1DXR - chains C and M of the 4 polymer chains in the assembly; structure by X-ray diffraction, 2.00 A resolution.

Chain C:
Name: Photosynthetic reaction center cytochrome C subunit
Organism: Rhodopseudomonas viridis
UniProt: P07173 (CYCR_RHOVI); residues 1-332 here correspond to UniProt positions 21-352 (UniProt number = residue number + 20)
Amino-acid sequence (336 residues; numbered 1 to 336; the number before each row is that of its first residue):
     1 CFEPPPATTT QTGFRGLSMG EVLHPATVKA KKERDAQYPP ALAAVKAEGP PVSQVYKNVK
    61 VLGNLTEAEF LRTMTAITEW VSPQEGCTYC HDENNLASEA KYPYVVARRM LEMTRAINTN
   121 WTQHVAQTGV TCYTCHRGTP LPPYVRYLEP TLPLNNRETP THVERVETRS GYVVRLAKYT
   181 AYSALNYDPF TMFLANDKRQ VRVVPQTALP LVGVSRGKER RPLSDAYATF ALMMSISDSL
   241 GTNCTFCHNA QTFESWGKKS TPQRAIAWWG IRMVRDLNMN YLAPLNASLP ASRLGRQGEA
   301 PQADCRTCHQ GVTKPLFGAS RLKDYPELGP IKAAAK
Disordered / not traced: 333-336
Glycans and other covalent adducts: heme c (HEC) linked to Cys87, Cys90, Cys132, Cys135, Cys244, Cys247, Cys305, Cys308
Bound ions: heme c Fe (4 sites), coordinated by Met74, His91, Met110, His124, His136, Met233, His248, His309
Residues lining bound ligands:
  - heme c (HEC), molecule 1: Tyr56, Lys57, Asn58, Val59, Lys60, Val61, Leu62, Phe70, Leu71, Met74, Thr75, Ile77, Thr78, Ser82, Gly86, His91, Leu96, Ala97, Pro103, Tyr104, Ala107, Arg108, Leu111
  - heme c (HEC), molecule 2: Ile77, Val81, Tyr89, Tyr102, Pro103, Val106, Ala107, Met110, Leu111, Met113, Thr114, Val130, Thr131, His136, Pro140, Leu141, Pro142, Val145, Leu277, Leu282, Leu289, Arg293, Pro301, Gln302, Thr307, Leu328
  - heme c (HEC), molecule 3: Ile117, His124, Val125, Ala126, Thr128, Gly129, Val130, Thr134, Leu194, Ile236, Leu240, Phe246, Gln263, Ile266, Ala267, Gly270, Ile271, Met273, Val274, Leu277, Asp304, His309, Thr313, Lys314, Pro315
  - heme c (HEC), molecule 4: Gln200, Val201, Arg202, Val203, Val204, Gln206, Thr229, Phe230, Met233, Met234, Ile236, Ser237, Leu240, Thr242, Asn243, Phe246, His248, Phe253, Glu254, Trp256, Gln263, Arg264, Ala267, Trp268, Ile271, Arg272
UniProt features mapped onto this chain:
  - binding site (heme): Met74, Cys87, Cys90, His91, Met110, His124, Cys132, Cys135, His136, Met233, Cys244, Cys247, His248, Cys305, Cys308, His309
  - site: Cys1 (Not N-palmitoylated)
  - lipidation: Cys1 (S-diacylglycerol cysteine)

Chain M:
Name: Photosynthetic reaction center M subunit
Organism: Rhodopseudomonas viridis
UniProt: P06010 (RCEM_RHOVI); residues 1-323 here = UniProt positions 1-323
Amino-acid sequence (323 residues; numbered 1 to 323; the number before each row is that of its first residue):
     1 ADYQTIYTQI QARGPHITVS GEWGDNDRVG KPFYSYWLGK IGDAQIGPIY LGASGIAAFA
    61 FGSTAILIIL FNMAAEVHFD PLQFFRQFFW LGLYPPKAQY GMGIPPLHDG GWWLMAGLFM
   121 TLSLGSWWIR VYSRARALGL GTHIAWNFAA AIFFVLCIGC IHPTLVGSWS EGVPFGIWPH
   181 IDWLTAFSIR YGNFYYCPWH GFSIGFAYGC GLLFAAHGAT ILAVARFGGD REIEQITDRG
   241 TAVERAALFW RWTIGFNATI ESVHRWGWFF SLMVMVSASV GILLTGTFVD NWYLWCVKHG
   301 AAPDYPAYLP ATPDPASLPG APK
Bound ions: bacteriochlorophyll b Mg site 1 near His180 (its only coordinating residue here); bacteriochlorophyll b Mg site 2 near His200 (its only coordinating residue here); Fe2+: His217, Glu232, His264 (shared with 2 residues of chain L)
Residues lining bound ligands:
  - bacteriochlorophyll b (BCB), molecule 1: Gly62, Ala65, Ile66, Ile69, Met120, Leu124, Phe148, Ala151, Ile152, Phe154, Val155, Ile158, Trp183, Leu184, Thr185, Phe187, Ser188, Asn193, Phe194, Tyr195, Trp199, His200, Ser203, Ile204, Ala207, Tyr208, Val274, Met275, Ala278, Gly281, Ile282
  - bacteriochlorophyll b (BCB), molecule 2: Met120, Phe154, Val155, Ile158, Val173, Ile177, Trp178, His180, Ile181, Trp183, Leu184
  - bacteriochlorophyll b (BCB), molecule 3: Tyr195, Gly201, Ile204, Gly205, Tyr208, Gly209, Leu212, Phe270
  - bacteriopheophytin b (BPB), molecule 1: Ala58, Phe59, Gly62, Ser63, Ile66, Ser123, Leu124, Trp127, Val131, Ile144, Asn147, Phe148, Ala151, Ser271, Val274, Met275
  - bacteriopheophytin b (BPB), molecule 2: Tyr208, Gly211, Leu212, Ala215, Ala216, Trp250, Thr253, Ile254
  - menaquinone-9 (MQ9): Leu212, Leu213, Ala216, His217, Thr220, Val243, Ala246, Ala247, Trp250, Ile254, Phe256, Asn257, Ala258, Thr259, Ile260, Val263, Trp266, Phe270
  - 15-cis-1,2-dihydroneurosporene (NS5): Ile66, Ile69, Leu70, Phe88, Trp113, Leu114, Gly117, Leu118, Met120, Thr121, Val155, Ile158, Gly159, Cys160, Trp169, Val173, Pro174, Phe175, Gly176, Ile177, His180

How chain C and chain M interact:
Contacting residue pairs (124):
  Gln11(C) - Tyr308(M)
  Thr12(C) - Tyr308(M)
  Thr12(C) - Leu309(M)
  Gly13(C) - Tyr308(M)
  Phe14(C) - Tyr305(M)  hydrophobic
  Phe14(C) - Pro306(M)  hydrophobic
  Phe14(C) - Tyr308(M)
  Leu17(C) - Tyr305(M)  hydrophobic
  Val163(C) - Gln83(M)
  Val163(C) - Arg86(M)
  Arg169(C) - His78(M)
  Ser170(C) - Val77(M)
  Ser170(C) - Asp80(M)
  Ser170(C) - Gln83(M)
  Ser170(C) - Gln87(M)  hydrogen bond (backbone-side chain)
  Val173(C) - Glu76(M)
  Val173(C) - Gln87(M)
  Val173(C) - Trp90(M)  hydrophobic
  Val174(C) - Arg86(M)
  Val174(C) - Gln87(M)
  Tyr182(C) - Trp90(M)  hydrogen bond (backbone-side chain)
  Ser183(C) - Trp90(M)
  Ala184(C) - Trp90(M)
  Ala184(C) - Tyr94(M)  hydrogen bond (backbone-side chain)
  Ala184(C) - Trp178(M)  hydrophobic
  Ala184(C) - Asp182(M)
  Leu185(C) - Asp182(M)
  Asn186(C) - Glu76(M)
  Asn186(C) - Tyr94(M)
  Asn186(C) - Lys97(M)  hydrogen bond
  Tyr187(C) - Lys97(M)
  Arg202(C) - Asp314(M)  salt bridge
  Arg202(C) - Ala316(M)
  Val203(C) - Arg190(M)
  Val204(C) - Ile189(M)
  Val204(C) - Asn291(M)
  Pro205(C) - Arg190(M)
  Pro205(C) - Asp290(M)
  Pro205(C) - Asn291(M)  hydrogen bond (backbone-side chain)
  Pro205(C) - Leu294(M)
  Gln206(C) - Leu294(M)
  Thr207(C) - Asp290(M)
  Thr207(C) - Asn291(M)
  Thr207(C) - Leu294(M)
  Ala208(C) - Val289(M)
  Ala208(C) - Asp290(M)  hydrogen bond (backbone-backbone)
  Ala208(C) - Asn291(M)  hydrogen bond (backbone-backbone)
  Ala208(C) - Leu294(M)
  Ala208(C) - Trp295(M)
  Leu209(C) - Phe288(M)
  Leu209(C) - Asp290(M)
  Leu209(C) - Lys298(M)
  Pro210(C) - Gly286(M)
  Pro210(C) - Thr287(M)
  Pro210(C) - Phe288(M)
  Pro210(C) - Val289(M)
  Pro210(C) - Asp290(M)
  Ser215(C) - Val166(M)
  Arg216(C) - Leu165(M)
  Arg216(C) - Val166(M)
  Arg216(C) - Gly286(M)  hydrogen bond (side chain-backbone)
  Arg216(C) - Thr287(M)  hydrogen bond (side chain-backbone)
  Gly217(C) - Gln99(M)
  Gly217(C) - Val166(M)  hydrogen bond (backbone-backbone)
  Gly217(C) - Gly167(M)
  Lys218(C) - Gln99(M)
  Lys218(C) - Tyr100(M)  hydrogen bond (side chain-backbone)
  Lys218(C) - Gly101(M)
  Arg220(C) - Gln99(M)  hydrogen bond (backbone-side chain)
  Arg220(C) - Val166(M)
  Arg220(C) - Glu171(M)  salt bridge
  Arg220(C) - Arg190(M)
  Arg220(C) - Tyr191(M)  hydrogen bond
  Arg221(C) - Gln99(M)
  Pro222(C) - Lys97(M)
  Pro222(C) - Gln99(M)
  Pro222(C) - Ser170(M)
  Leu223(C) - Ser170(M)  hydrogen bond (backbone-side chain)
  Leu223(C) - Glu171(M)
  Leu223(C) - Trp183(M)
  Leu223(C) - Phe187(M)  hydrophobic
  Leu223(C) - Arg190(M)
  Ser224(C) - Lys97(M)  hydrogen bond (side chain-backbone)
  Ala226(C) - Ala186(M)
  Tyr227(C) - Pro174(M)
  Tyr227(C) - Trp183(M)
  Tyr227(C) - Ala186(M)  hydrophobic
  Phe230(C) - Thr185(M)
  Ala250(C) - Asn193(M)
  Gln251(C) - Asn193(M)  hydrogen bond (backbone-side chain)
  Gln251(C) - Tyr196(M)  hydrogen bond
  Gln251(C) - Tyr293(M)
  Gln251(C) - Pro303(M)  hydrogen bond (side chain-backbone)
  Gln251(C) - Tyr305(M)
  Thr252(C) - Tyr293(M)
  Glu254(C) - Asn291(M)  hydrogen bond
  Trp256(C) - Thr312(M)
  Trp256(C) - Pro313(M)
  Trp256(C) - Asp314(M)
  Trp256(C) - Pro315(M)
  Gly257(C) - Ala311(M)
  Gly257(C) - Thr312(M)  hydrogen bond (backbone-backbone)
  Lys258(C) - Asp304(M)  salt bridge
  Lys258(C) - Tyr305(M)  hydrogen bond (side chain-backbone)
  Lys258(C) - Ala307(M)
  Lys258(C) - Ala311(M)
  Lys259(C) - Tyr293(M)
  Lys259(C) - Asp304(M)  salt bridge
  Ser260(C) - Pro310(M)
  Ser260(C) - Thr312(M)  hydrogen bond (backbone-side chain)
  Thr261(C) - Thr312(M)  hydrogen bond (backbone-side chain)
  Pro262(C) - Leu309(M)
  Pro262(C) - Pro310(M)
  Pro262(C) - Thr312(M)
  Ala265(C) - Thr312(M)
  Ala265(C) - Pro315(M)  hydrophobic
  Trp268(C) - Pro315(M)  hydrophobic
  Trp268(C) - Ala316(M)  hydrophobic
  Trp268(C) - Ala321(M)  hydrophobic
  Trp268(C) - Pro322(M)
  Trp269(C) - Pro315(M)
  Trp269(C) - Pro322(M)
  Arg272(C) - Pro322(M)
  Arg272(C) - Lys323(M)  hydrogen bond (side chain-backbone)
Also at the interface, not in a pair above, chain C (58 interface residues in all): Gly171, Ala177, Gln200, Asn249, Ser255, Gln263
Also at the interface, not in a pair above, chain M (62 interface residues in all): Leu91, Ala98, Gly172, Pro179, Gly192

In short:
The interface between chain C and chain M involves 58 residues on one side and 62 on the other; the contacts
include 24 hydrogen bonds and 4 salt bridges. Polar contacts include Arg202(C)-Asp314(M), Arg220(C)-Glu171(M)
and Lys258(C)-Asp304(M).
Here chain C is Photosynthetic reaction center cytochrome C subunit and chain M is Photosynthetic reaction
center M subunit, both from Rhodopseudomonas viridis. Entry 1DXR (Photosynthetic reaction center from
Rhodopseudomonas viridis - His L168 Phe mutant (terbutryn complex)) was determined by X-ray diffraction.
